PDB entry 5LZ0 | X-ray diffraction, 1.60 A resolution | chain A

# Chain A
Protein: PorM nanobody
Organism: Lama glama
Notes: antibody fragment or engineered binder
Chain sequence (134 residues; each row starts with the number of its first residue; a row labelled like 82A-82C holds insertion residues (82A, then the next letters in order); numbers below 1 keep their minus sign (Met-1 is residue -1)):
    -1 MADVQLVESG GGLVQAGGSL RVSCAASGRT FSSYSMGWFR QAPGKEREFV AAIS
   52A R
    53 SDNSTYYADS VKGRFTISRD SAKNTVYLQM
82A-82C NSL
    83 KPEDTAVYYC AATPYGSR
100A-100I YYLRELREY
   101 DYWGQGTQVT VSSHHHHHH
Not modelled in the structure: -1 to 2, 113-119
Disulfides: Cys22-Cys92

# Overview
Chain A is PorM nanobody (Lama glama); the structure, Llama nanobody PorM_01, was determined by X-ray
diffraction, deposited together with 5FWO, 5LMJ and 5LMW.
